9DCY - chains A and B; structure by X-ray diffraction, 2.35 A resolution.

# Chain A
Name: Designed allosteric facilitated dissociation switch AS1 H
From: synthetic construct
Chain sequence (260 residues; each row starts with the number of its first residue; numbers below 1 keep their minus sign (Met-2 is residue -2)):
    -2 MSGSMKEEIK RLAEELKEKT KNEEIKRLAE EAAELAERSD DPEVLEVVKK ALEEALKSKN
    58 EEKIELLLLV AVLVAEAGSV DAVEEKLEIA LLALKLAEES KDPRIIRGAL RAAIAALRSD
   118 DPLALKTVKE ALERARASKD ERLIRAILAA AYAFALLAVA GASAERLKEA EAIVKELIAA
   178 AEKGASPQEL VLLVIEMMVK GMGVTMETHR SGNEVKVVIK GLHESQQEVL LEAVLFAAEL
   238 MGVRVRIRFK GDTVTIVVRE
Unresolved in the structure: -2 to -1
Small-molecule neighbours: s-1,2-propanediol (PGO): Glu21, Glu229, Leu232, Phe233, Glu236

# Chain B
Name: Designed allosteric facilitated dissociation switch AS1 E
From: synthetic construct
Chain sequence (26 residues; each row starts with the number of its first residue):
     1 EERKKELAKE VIETAKKLIE KLAKEE
Unresolved in the structure: 1-2

# Chain A / chain B interface
Pairs across the interface (41; chain A residue first):
  Glu40(A) - Ile12(B)
  Glu43(A) - Lys16(B)  salt bridge
  Val44(A) - Ile12(B)  hydrophobic
  Val44(A) - Ile19(B)
  Lys47(A) - Lys16(B)  hydrogen bond (side chain-backbone)
  Lys47(A) - Ile19(B)
  Lys47(A) - Glu20(B)
  Ala48(A) - Ile19(B)  hydrophobic
  Glu51(A) - Ala23(B)
  Lys60(A) - Leu22(B)
  Leu63(A) - Leu22(B)  hydrophobic
  Leu64(A) - Ile19(B)  hydrophobic
  Leu64(A) - Leu22(B)  hydrophobic
  Val67(A) - Ala15(B)  hydrophobic
  Val67(A) - Leu18(B)  hydrophobic
  Val71(A) - Ala15(B)  hydrophobic
  Gly75(A) - Val11(B)
  Gly75(A) - Ile12(B)
  Ser76(A) - Ala8(B)
  Val77(A) - Lys5(B)
  Val77(A) - Ala8(B)
  Asp78(A) - Lys4(B)
  Ala79(A) - Lys4(B)
  Glu81(A) - Arg3(B)  salt bridge
  Glu81(A) - Lys4(B)
  Leu84(A) - Lys4(B)
  Glu85(A) - Arg3(B)  salt bridge
  Glu85(A) - Leu7(B)
  Leu88(A) - Leu7(B)  hydrophobic
  Leu88(A) - Glu10(B)
  Leu88(A) - Val11(B)
  Leu88(A) - Thr14(B)
  Leu91(A) - Val11(B)  hydrophobic
  Leu91(A) - Thr14(B)
  Leu91(A) - Leu18(B)  hydrophobic
  Lys92(A) - Glu10(B)  salt bridge
  Lys92(A) - Thr14(B)
  Ala94(A) - Leu18(B)  hydrophobic
  Glu95(A) - Leu18(B)
  Glu95(A) - Lys21(B)
  Ser97(A) - Lys21(B)
Other interface residues (no listed pair), chain A (28 interface residues in all): Val41, Ala74, Ile103
Other interface residues (no listed pair), chain B (19 interface residues in all): Lys17, Glu25

# In short
The interface between chain A and chain B involves 28 residues on one side and 19 on the other, with 1
hydrogen bond and 4 salt bridges. Among the polar pairs are Glu43(A)-Lys16(B), Glu81(A)-Arg3(B) and
Glu85(A)-Arg3(B). Ligands of chain A: s-1,2-propanediol.
Chain A is Designed allosteric facilitated dissociation switch AS1 H and chain B is Designed allosteric
facilitated dissociation switch AS1 E, both from synthetic construct; the structure, Crystal Structure of
Designed allosteric facilitated dissociation switch AS1 in complex state HE, was determined by X-ray
diffraction (same publication as 9DCZ, 9DD0, 9DD1, 9DD3 and 9OLQ).
